Entry 4DWP (X-ray diffraction, 2.35 A resolution); this record covers chains A and D of the 3 polymer chains in the assembly.

== Chain A ==
Molecule: Protelomerase
Organism: Agrobacterium tumefaciens
Reference sequence: Q7CWV1 (Q7CWV1_AGRT5); residue numbers follow UniProt; this construct covers 103-421
Chain sequence (462 residues; row label = number of the first residue in the row; numbers below 1 keep their minus sign (Mse-19 is residue -19)):
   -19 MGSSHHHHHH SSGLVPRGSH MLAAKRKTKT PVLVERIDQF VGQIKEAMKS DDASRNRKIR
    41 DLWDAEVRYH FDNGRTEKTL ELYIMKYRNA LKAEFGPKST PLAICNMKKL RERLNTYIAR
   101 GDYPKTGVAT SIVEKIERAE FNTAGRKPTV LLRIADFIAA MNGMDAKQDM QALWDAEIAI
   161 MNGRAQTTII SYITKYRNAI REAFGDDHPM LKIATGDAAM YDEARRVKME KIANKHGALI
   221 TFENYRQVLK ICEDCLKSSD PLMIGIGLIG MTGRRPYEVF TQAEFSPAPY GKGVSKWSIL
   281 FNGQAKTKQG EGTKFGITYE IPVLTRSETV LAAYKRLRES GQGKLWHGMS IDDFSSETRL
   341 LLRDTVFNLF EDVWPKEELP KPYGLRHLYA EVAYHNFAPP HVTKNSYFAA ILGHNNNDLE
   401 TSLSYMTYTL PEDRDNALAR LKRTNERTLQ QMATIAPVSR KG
Disordered / not traced: -19 to 102, 422-442
Construct notes: expression tag (-19 to 102, 422-442)
Modified positions: Mse-19, Mse1, Mse28, Mse65, Mse87, Mse432 (selenomethionine); Mse141, Mse144, Mse150, Mse161, Mse190, Mse200, Mse209, Mse243, Mse251, Mse329, Mse406 (selenomethionine; parent Met); Tyr405 (o-phosphotyrosine; PTR)
Reported in the primary citation:
  - binding site for the 19-nt DNA strand (chain D): Tyr201
  - catalytic residues: Lys286, Arg366, His394 (by similarity / conservation)
  - mutagenesis - Y201A, R205A: abolished catalytic activity on hairpin products
  - mutagenesis - Y201A, R205A: unchanged catalytic activity on DNA cutting

== Chain D ==
Molecule: 19-nt DNA strand
Sequence (19 nucleotides; each row starts with the number of its first residue):
    15 CATGATATTG TTATTGTAA
Disordered / not traced: 15-16
Small-molecule neighbours: thymidine-5'-phosphate (TMP): DG18, DA19, DT20

== Interface between chain A and chain D ==
Pairs across the interface - 42 pairs, chain A then chain D:
  Thr123(A) with DG30(D), phosphate contact; DT31(D), sugar contact
  Ala124(A) with DT29(D), base contact; DG30(D), sugar contact
  Gly125(A) with DT28(D), base contact; DT29(D), hydrogen bond to the base
  Arg126(A) with DA27(D), hydrogen bond to the base; DT28(D), hydrogen bond to the base; DT29(D), sugar contact
  Lys127(A) with DT29(D), phosphate contact; DG30(D), salt bridge to the phosphate
  Ile170(A) with DT20(D), base contact
  Thr174(A) with DT20(D), hydrogen bond to the phosphate
  Arg177(A) with DA19(D), salt bridge to the phosphate; DT20(D), salt bridge to the phosphate
  Asn178(A) with DA21(D), hydrogen bond to the phosphate
  Ala198(A) with DA19(D), base contact
  Tyr201(A) with DA19(D), stacking on the base
  Arg255(A) with DT23(D), phosphate contact
  Pro256(A) with DT23(D), phosphate contact
  Tyr257(A) with DT22(D), phosphate contact; DT23(D), hydrogen bond to the phosphate
  Ala285(A) with DT22(D), phosphate contact
  Lys286(A) with DA21(D), phosphate contact; DT22(D), hydrogen bond to the phosphate
  Lys288(A) with DT20(D), hydrogen bond to the phosphate; DA21(D), salt bridge to the phosphate
  Ile331(A) with DT22(D), sugar contact; DT23(D), phosphate contact
  Ser335(A) with DT23(D), base contact
  Arg339(A) with DT23(D), salt bridge to the phosphate; DG24(D), base contact
  Leu340(A) with DT25(D), base contact; DT26(D), base contact
  Arg343(A) with DT25(D), salt bridge to the phosphate; DT26(D), base contact
  Phe347(A) with DT25(D), phosphate contact
  Lys361(A) with DG24(D), phosphate contact; DT25(D), phosphate contact
  Pro362(A) with DG24(D), phosphate contact
  Tyr363(A) with DT23(D), sugar contact; DG24(D), hydrogen bond to the phosphate
Also at the interface, not in a pair above, chain A (29 interface residues in all): Ser171, Arg205, Phe334
Also at the interface, not in a pair above, chain D (14 interface residues in all): DG18

== In short ==
29 residues of chain A and 14 residues of chain D are in contact; the contacts include 9 hydrogen bonds, 6
salt bridges and 1 aromatic stacking contact. Polar pairs include Gly125(A)-DT29(D), Arg126(A)-DA27(D) and
Arg126(A)-DT28(D). The paper reports catalytic residues Lys286(A), Arg366(A) and His394(A); Y201A and R205A of
chain A abolish catalytic activity on hairpin products.
Here chain A is Protelomerase (Agrobacterium tumefaciens) and chain D is a 19-nt DNA strand. Entry 4DWP (SeMet
protelomerase tela covalently complexed with substrate DNA) was determined by X-ray diffraction (same
publication as 4E0G, 4E0J, 4E0P, 4E0Y, 4E0Z and 4E10).
